8WIC - chains 8 and A of the 29 polymer chains in the assembly; structure by electron microscopy, 3.50 A resolution.

# Chain 8
Protein: 50S ribosomal protein L35
Organism: Mycolicibacterium smegmatis MC2 155
UniProt: A0QYU7 (RL35_MYCS2); residue numbers follow UniProt; this construct covers 1-64
Amino-acid sequence (64 residues; each row starts with the number of its first residue):
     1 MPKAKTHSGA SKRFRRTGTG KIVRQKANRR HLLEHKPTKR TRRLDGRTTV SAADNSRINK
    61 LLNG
Disordered / not traced: 1

# Chain A
Molecule: 23S rRNA
Organism: Mycolicibacterium smegmatis MC2 155
Sequence (3119 nucleotides; numbered 2 to 3120; the number before each row is that of its first residue):
     2 AAGUGUUUAA GGGCGCAUGG UGGAUGCCUU GGCACUGGGA GCCGAUGAAG GACGUAGGAG
    62 GCUGCGAUAA GCCUCGGGGA GCUGUCAACC GAGCGUUGAU CCGAGGAUGU CCGAAUGGGG
   122 AAACCCGGCA CGAGUGAUGU CGUGUCACCA GGCGCUGAAU AUAUAGGCGU CUGGGGGGAA
   182 CGCGGGGAAG UGAAACAUCU CAGUACCCGU AGGAAGAGAA AACAAAAUGU GAUUCCGUGA
   242 GUAGUGGCGA GCGAAAGCGG AGGAUGGCUA AACCGUAUGC AUGUGAUACC GGGUAGGGGU
   302 UGUGUGUGCG GGGUUGUGGG ACCUAUCUUU CCGGCUCUAC CUGGCUGGAG GGCAGUGAGA
   362 AAAUGUUGUG GUUAGCGGAA AUGGCUUGGG AUGGCCUGCC GUAGACGGUG AGAGCCCGGU
   422 ACGUGAAAAC CCGACGUCUG UCUUGAUGGU GUUCCCGAGU AGCAGCGGGC CCGUGGAAUC
   482 UGCUGUGAAU CUGCCGGGAC CACCCGGUAA GCCUGAAUAC UUCCCAGUGA CCGAUAGCGG
   542 AUUAGUACCG UGAGGGAAUG GUGAAAAGUA CCCCGGGAGG GGAGUGAAAG AGUACCUGAA
   602 ACCGUGCGCU UACAAUCCGU CAGAGCCCUC GACGUGUCGU GGGGUGAUGG CGUGCCUUUU
   662 GAAGAAUGAG CCUGCGAGUC AGGGACAUGU CGCGAGGUUA ACCCGGGUGG GGUAGCCGCA
   722 GCGAAAGCGA GUCUGAAUAG GGCGUAUCCA CACAAGAGUG UGUGGUGUAG UGGUGUGUUC
   782 UGGACCCGAA GCGGAGUGAU CUACCCAUGG CCAGGGUGAA GCGCGGGUAA GACCGCGUGG
   842 AGGCCCGAAC CCACUUAGGU UGAAGACUGA GGGGAUGAGC UGUGGGUAGG GGUGAAAGGC
   902 CAAUCAAACU CCGUGAUAGC UGGUUCUCCC CGAAAUGCAU UUAGGUGCAG CGUCGCAUGU
   962 UUCUUGCCGG AGGUAGAGCU ACUGGAUGGC CGAUGGGCCC CACAGGGUUA CUGACGUCAG
  1022 CCAAACUCCG AAUGCCGGUA AGUCCAAGAG UGCGGCAGUG AGACGGCGGG GGAUAAGCUC
  1082 CGUGCGUCGA GAGGGAAACA GCCCAGAUCG CCGGCUAAGG CCCCUAAGCG UGUGCUAAGU
  1142 GGAAAAGGAU GUGCAGUCGC GAAGACAACC AGGAGGUUGG CUUAGAAGCA GCCACCCUUG
  1202 AAAGAGUGCG UAAUAGCUCA CUGGUCAAGU GAUUGUGCGC CGAUAAUGUA GCGGGGCUCA
  1262 AGCACACCGC CGAAGCCGCG GCAGCCAACG UGUUGGCUGG GUAGGGGAGC GUCCUGCAUC
  1322 CGGUGAAGCC GCCGAGUGAU CGAGUGGUGG AGGGUGUGGG AGUGAGAAUG CAGGCAUGAG
  1382 UAGCGAUUAG GCAAGUGAGA ACCUUGCCCG CCGAAAGACC AAGGGUUCCU GGGCCAGGCC
  1442 AGUCCGCCCA GGGUGAGUCG GGACCUAAGG CGAGGCCGAC AGGCGUAGUC GAUGGACAAC
  1502 GGGUUGAUAU UCCCGUACCC GUGUAUGUGC GUCCAUGAUG AAUCAGCGGU ACUAACCAUC
  1562 CAAAACCACC GUGACCGCAC CUUUCGGGGU GUGGCGUUGG UGGGGCUGCA UGGGACCUUC
  1622 GUUGGUAGUA GUCAAGCGAU GGGGUGACGC AGGAAGGUAG CCGUACCGGU CAGUGGUAAU
  1682 ACCGGGGUAA GCCUGUAGGG AGUCAGAUAG GUAAAUCCGU CUGGCAUAUA UCCUGAGAGG
  1742 UGAUGCAUAG CCGAGUGAGG CGAAUUCGGU GAUCCUAUGC UGCCGAGAAA AGCCUCUAGC
  1802 GAGGACAUAC ACGGCCCGUA CCCCAAACCA ACACAGGUGG UCAGGUAGAG AAUACUAAGG
  1862 CGUACGAGUG AACUAUGGUU AAGGAACUCG GCAAAAUGCC CCCGUAACUU CGGGAGAAGG
  1922 GGGACCCACA UGGCGUGUAA GCCUUUACGG CCCAAGCGUG AGUGGGUGGC ACAAACCAGU
  1982 GAGAAGCGAC UGUUUACUAA AAACACAGGU CCGUGCGAAG UCGCAAGACG AUGUAUACGG
  2042 ACUGACGCCU GCCCGGUGCU GGAAGGUUAA GAGGACCCGU UAACUCCCUU UGGGGGUGAA
  2102 GCGGAGAAUU UAAGCCCCAG UAAACGGCGG UGGUAACUAU AACCAUCCUA AGGUAGCGAA
  2162 AUUCCUUGUC GGGUAAGUUC CGACCUGCAC GAAUGGCGUA ACGACUUCUC AACUGUCUCA
  2222 ACCAUAGACU CGGCGAAAUU GCACUACGAG UAAAGAUGCU CGUUACGCGC GGCAGGACGA
  2282 AAAGACCCCG GGACCUUCAC UACAACUUGG UAUUGGUGCU CGAUACGGUU UGUGUAGGAU
  2342 AGGUGGGAGA CUGUGAAGCU CACACGCCAG UGUGGGUGGA GUCGUUGUUG AAAUACCACU
  2402 CUGAUCGUAU UGGGCCUCUA ACCUCGGACC GUAUAUCCGG UUCAGGGACA GUGCCUGGUG
  2462 GGUAGUUUAA CUGGGGCGGU UGCCUCCUAA AAUGUAACGG AGGCGCCCAA AGGUUCCCUC
  2522 AACCUGGACG GCAAUCAGGU GUUGAGUGUA AGUGCACAAG GGAGCUUGAC UGCGAGACGG
  2582 ACAUGUCGAG CAGGGACGAA AGUCGGGACU AGUGAUCCGG CACCUCUGAG UGGAAGGGGU
  2642 GUCGCUCAAC GGAUAAAAGG UACCCCGGGG AUAACAGGCU GAUCUUCCCC AAGAGUCCAU
  2702 AUCGACGGGA UGGUUUGGCA CCUCGAUGUC GGCUCGUCGC AUCCUGGGGC UGGAGCAGGU
  2762 CCCAAGGGUU GGGCUGUUCG CCCAUUAAAG CGGCACGCGA GCUGGGUUUA GAACGUCGUG
  2822 AGACAGUUCG GUCUCUAUCC GCCGCGCGCG UCAGAAGCUU GAGGAAACCU GUCCCUAGUA
  2882 CGAGAGGACC GGGACGGACG AACCUCUGGU AUACCAGUUG UCCCACCAGG GGCACGGCUG
  2942 GAUAGCCACG UUCGGACAGG AUAACCGCUG AAAGCAUCUA AGCGGGAAAC CUCUUCCAAG
  3002 ACCAGGCUUC UCACCCUCUA GGAGGGAUAA GGCCCCCCGC AGACCACGGG AUUGAUAGAC
  3062 CAGACCUGGA AGCCUAGUAA UAGGUGCAGG GAACUGGCAC UAACCGGCCG AAAACUUAC
Disordered / not traced: 1171-1220, 1562-1605, 2697-2699

# How chain 8 and chain A interact
Pairs across the interface - 84 pairs, chain 8 then chain A:
  Pro-2(8) / G683(A)  hydrogen bond to the base
  Pro-2(8) / U782(A)  base contact
  Lys-3(8) / A241(A)  hydrogen bond to the phosphate
  Lys-3(8) / G242(A)  salt bridge to the phosphate
  Lys-3(8) / G685(A)  sugar contact
  Ala-4(8) / G242(A)  base contact
  Ala-4(8) / G685(A)  hydrogen bond to the sugar
  Lys-5(8) / G242(A)  base contact
  Lys-5(8) / C253(A)  salt bridge to the phosphate
  Lys-5(8) / G254(A)  salt bridge to the phosphate
  Thr-6(8) / U243(A)  hydrogen bond to the phosphate
  His-7(8) / A251(A)  salt bridge to the phosphate
  Ser-8(8) / G247(A)  base contact
  Ser-8(8) / G252(A)  hydrogen bond to the base
  Ser-8(8) / C253(A)  base contact
  Lys-12(8) / U246(A)  hydrogen bond to the base
  Lys-12(8) / G247(A)  hydrogen bond to the base
  Lys-12(8) / C249(A)  hydrogen bond to the base
  Arg-13(8) / G250(A)  salt bridge to the phosphate
  Arg-13(8) / U2617(A)  hydrogen bond to the sugar
  Arg-13(8) / C2618(A)  sugar contact
  Arg-15(8) / G724(A)  salt bridge to the phosphate
  Arg-15(8) / A725(A)  salt bridge to the phosphate
  Thr-17(8) / C723(A)  phosphate contact
  Thr-17(8) / C744(A)  phosphate contact
  Thr-17(8) / G745(A)  hydrogen bond to the phosphate
  Gly-18(8) / G722(A)  phosphate contact
  Gly-18(8) / C723(A)  hydrogen bond to the phosphate
  Gly-18(8) / G745(A)  sugar contact
  Thr-19(8) / G745(A)  hydrogen bond to the phosphate
  Thr-19(8) / U746(A)  phosphate contact
  Lys-21(8) / C744(A)  phosphate contact
  Lys-21(8) / G745(A)  salt bridge to the phosphate
  Arg-24(8) / A2584(A)  salt bridge to the phosphate
  Arg-24(8) / U2585(A)  salt bridge to the phosphate
  Lys-26(8) / U2585(A)  phosphate contact
  Ala-27(8) / U2585(A)  hydrogen bond to the phosphate
  Ala-27(8) / A2616(A)  phosphate contact
  Asn-28(8) / U2585(A)  phosphate contact
  Asn-28(8) / A2616(A)  hydrogen bond to the phosphate
  Asn-28(8) / U2617(A)  hydrogen bond to the phosphate
  Arg-29(8) / U2617(A)  phosphate contact
  Arg-29(8) / G2642(A)  salt bridge to the phosphate
  Arg-30(8) / U2617(A)  phosphate contact
  Arg-30(8) / C2618(A)  salt bridge to the phosphate
  Arg-30(8) / U2643(A)  base contact
  Arg-30(8) / C2644(A)  base contact
  His-31(8) / A2616(A)  salt bridge to the phosphate
  His-31(8) / C2644(A)  base contact
  His-31(8) / G2645(A)  hydrogen bond to the base
  His-31(8) / C2646(A)  base contact
  Leu-32(8) / G2615(A)  phosphate contact
  Leu-32(8) / A2616(A)  phosphate contact
  Leu-32(8) / C2644(A)  hydrogen bond to the phosphate
  Leu-33(8) / U2643(A)  phosphate contact
  Leu-33(8) / C2644(A)  hydrogen bond to the phosphate
  Glu-34(8) / C2644(A)  hydrogen bond to the phosphate
  His-35(8) / U2614(A)  phosphate contact
  His-35(8) / G2615(A)  salt bridge to the phosphate
  Lys-36(8) / G2615(A)  phosphate contact
  Pro-37(8) / G2607(A)  phosphate contact
  Thr-38(8) / U2572(A)  hydrogen bond to the phosphate
  Thr-38(8) / G2573(A)  phosphate contact
  Lys-39(8) / G2575(A)  base contact
  Lys-39(8) / C2588(A)  salt bridge to the phosphate
  Lys-39(8) / G2607(A)  salt bridge to the phosphate
  Arg-40(8) / G2586(A)  salt bridge to the phosphate
  Arg-40(8) / U2587(A)  salt bridge to the phosphate
  Arg-42(8) / C2574(A)  base contact
  Arg-42(8) / G2575(A)  hydrogen bond to the base
  Arg-42(8) / G2606(A)  base contact
  Arg-43(8) / G2586(A)  salt bridge to the phosphate
  Arg-43(8) / U2587(A)  salt bridge to the phosphate
  Leu-44(8) / G2586(A)  phosphate contact
  Arg-47(8) / G724(A)  salt bridge to the phosphate
  Arg-47(8) / A725(A)  salt bridge to the phosphate
  Ser-51(8) / C2583(A)  hydrogen bond to the phosphate
  Ala-53(8) / C949(A)  sugar contact
  Ala-53(8) / A2582(A)  sugar contact
  Asp-54(8) / C2583(A)  hydrogen bond to the sugar
  Asn-55(8) / G1055(A)  phosphate contact
  Arg-57(8) / G948(A)  hydrogen bond to the sugar
  Arg-57(8) / C949(A)  phosphate contact
  Asn-63(8) / A686(A)  sugar contact
Interface residues without a listed pair, chain 8 (42 interface residues in all): Ala-52, Asn-59
Interface residues without a listed pair, chain A (58 interface residues in all): G240, G245, A682, C687, G743, A950, C1054, C2571, G2589, U2641

# In short
The interface between chain 8 and chain A involves 42 residues on one side and 58 on the other; the contacts
include 24 hydrogen bonds and 22 salt bridges. Among the polar pairs are Pro-2(8)/G683(A), Ser-8(8)/G252(A)
and Lys-12(8)/U246(A).
Here chain 8 is 50S ribosomal protein L35 and chain A is 23S rRNA, both from Mycolicibacterium smegmatis MC2
155. Entry 8WIC (Cryo- EM structure of Mycobacterium smegmatis 50S ribosomal subunit (body 1) of 70S ribosome,
E- tRNA ...) was determined by electron microscopy, deposited together with 8WHX, 8WHY, 8WI7, 8WI8, 8WI9,
8WIB, 8WID and 8WIF.
